6EYM - chain A; structure by X-ray diffraction, 1.70 A resolution.

[Chain A]
Protein: Galectin-3
Source organism: Homo sapiens
UniProtKB: P17931 (LEG3_HUMAN); residues 113-250 here = UniProt positions 113-250
Sequence (138 residues; each row starts with the number of its first residue):
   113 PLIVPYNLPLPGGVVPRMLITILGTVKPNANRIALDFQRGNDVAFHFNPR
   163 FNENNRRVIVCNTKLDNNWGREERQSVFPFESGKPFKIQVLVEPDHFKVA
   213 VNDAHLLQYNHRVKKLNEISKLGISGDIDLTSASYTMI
Swiss-Prot annotation at these positions:
  - motif: Lys226 to Asp241 (Nuclear export signal)
  - binding site (a beta-D-galactoside): Trp181 to Gln187
  - modified residue: Ser188 (Phosphoserine)

[Overview]
From UniProt: 7 beta-D-galactoside-binding residues.
Chain A is Galectin-3 (Homo sapiens); the structure, Neutron crystal structure of perdeuterated galectin-3C in
complex with lactose, was determined by X-ray diffraction, deposited together with 6EXY and 6F2Q.
